6BOR - chains A and V of the 3 polymer chains in the assembly; structure by X-ray diffraction, 1.84 A resolution.

Chain A:
Name: DNA-(apurinic or apyrimidinic site) lyase
Organism: Homo sapiens
Notes: EC 3.1.-.-, 4.2.99.18
UniProtKB: P27695 (APEX1_HUMAN); residues 1-318 here = UniProt positions 1-318
Sequence (318 residues; numbered 1 to 318; the number before each row is that of its first residue):
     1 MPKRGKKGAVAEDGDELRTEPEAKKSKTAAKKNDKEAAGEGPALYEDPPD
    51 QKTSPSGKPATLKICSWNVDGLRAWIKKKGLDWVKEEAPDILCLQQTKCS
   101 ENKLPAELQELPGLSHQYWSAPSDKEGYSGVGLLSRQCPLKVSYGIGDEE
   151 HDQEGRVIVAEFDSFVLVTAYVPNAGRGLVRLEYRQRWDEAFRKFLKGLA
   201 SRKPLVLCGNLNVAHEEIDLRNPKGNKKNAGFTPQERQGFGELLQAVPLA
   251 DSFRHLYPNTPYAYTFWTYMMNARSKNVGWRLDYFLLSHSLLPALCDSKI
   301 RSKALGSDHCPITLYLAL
Not modelled in the structure: 1-42
Differences from the reference sequence: engineered mutation Gln96 (Glu in P27695), Asn210 (Asp in P27695)
What the authors report for this chain:
  - mutagenesis - E96Q/D210N: abolished catalytic activity (citing earlier work)

Chain V:
Molecule: 21-nt DNA strand
Sequence (21 nucleotides; numbered 1 to 21; the number before each row is that of its first residue):
     1 GGATCCGTCGAGCGCATCAGC

Chain A / chain V interface:
Residue-residue contacts (23; chain A residue first):
  Asp70(A) - DG14(V)  sugar contact
  Gly71(A) - DG14(V)  phosphate contact
  Gly71(A) - DC15(V)  phosphate contact
  Leu72(A) - DC15(V)  phosphate contact
  Arg73(A) - DC15(V)  hydrogen bond to the phosphate
  Arg73(A) - DA16(V)  salt bridge to the phosphate
  Ala74(A) - DG14(V)  sugar contact
  Ala74(A) - DC15(V)  hydrogen bond to the phosphate
  Lys78(A) - DC13(V)  phosphate contact
  Lys78(A) - DG14(V)  salt bridge to the phosphate
  Lys98(A) - DG14(V)  hydrogen bond to the base
  Lys98(A) - DC15(V)  sugar contact
  Lys103(A) - DA16(V)  phosphate contact
  Glu126(A) - DA16(V)  sugar contact
  Gly127(A) - DC15(V)  phosphate contact
  Gly127(A) - DA16(V)  sugar contact
  Tyr128(A) - DG14(V)  base contact
  Tyr269(A) - DG12(V)  sugar contact
  Tyr269(A) - DC13(V)  sugar contact
  Met270(A) - DA11(V)  phosphate contact
  Met270(A) - DG12(V)  base contact
  Met271(A) - DG10(V)  base contact
  Met271(A) - DG12(V)  hydrogen bond to the phosphate

Summary:
The interface between chain A and chain V involves 14 residues on one side and 7 on the other, with 4 hydrogen
bonds and 2 salt bridges. Polar pairs include Lys98(A)-DG14(V), Arg73(A)-DC15(V) and Ala74(A)-DC15(V). The
paper reports that E96Q/D210N of chain A abolish catalytic activity.
Here chain A is DNA-(apurinic or apyrimidinic site) lyase (Homo sapiens) and chain V is a 21-nt DNA strand.
Entry 6BOR (Human APE1 substrate complex with an G/G mismatch adjacent the THF) was determined by X-ray
diffraction together with 6BOQ, 6BOS, 6BOT, 6BOU, 6BOV and 6BOW from the same study.
